8EEV - chains A and B of the 12 polymer chains in the assembly; structure by electron microscopy, 3.60 A resolution.

[Chain A]
Name: Coat protein
Source organism: Venezuelan equine encephalitis virus
UniProtKB: P05674 (POLS_EEVV8); residues -811 to 442 here correspond to UniProt positions 1-1254 (UniProt number = residue number + 812)
Chain sequence (1254 residues; each row starts with the number of its first residue; numbers below 1 keep their minus sign (Met-811 is residue -811)):
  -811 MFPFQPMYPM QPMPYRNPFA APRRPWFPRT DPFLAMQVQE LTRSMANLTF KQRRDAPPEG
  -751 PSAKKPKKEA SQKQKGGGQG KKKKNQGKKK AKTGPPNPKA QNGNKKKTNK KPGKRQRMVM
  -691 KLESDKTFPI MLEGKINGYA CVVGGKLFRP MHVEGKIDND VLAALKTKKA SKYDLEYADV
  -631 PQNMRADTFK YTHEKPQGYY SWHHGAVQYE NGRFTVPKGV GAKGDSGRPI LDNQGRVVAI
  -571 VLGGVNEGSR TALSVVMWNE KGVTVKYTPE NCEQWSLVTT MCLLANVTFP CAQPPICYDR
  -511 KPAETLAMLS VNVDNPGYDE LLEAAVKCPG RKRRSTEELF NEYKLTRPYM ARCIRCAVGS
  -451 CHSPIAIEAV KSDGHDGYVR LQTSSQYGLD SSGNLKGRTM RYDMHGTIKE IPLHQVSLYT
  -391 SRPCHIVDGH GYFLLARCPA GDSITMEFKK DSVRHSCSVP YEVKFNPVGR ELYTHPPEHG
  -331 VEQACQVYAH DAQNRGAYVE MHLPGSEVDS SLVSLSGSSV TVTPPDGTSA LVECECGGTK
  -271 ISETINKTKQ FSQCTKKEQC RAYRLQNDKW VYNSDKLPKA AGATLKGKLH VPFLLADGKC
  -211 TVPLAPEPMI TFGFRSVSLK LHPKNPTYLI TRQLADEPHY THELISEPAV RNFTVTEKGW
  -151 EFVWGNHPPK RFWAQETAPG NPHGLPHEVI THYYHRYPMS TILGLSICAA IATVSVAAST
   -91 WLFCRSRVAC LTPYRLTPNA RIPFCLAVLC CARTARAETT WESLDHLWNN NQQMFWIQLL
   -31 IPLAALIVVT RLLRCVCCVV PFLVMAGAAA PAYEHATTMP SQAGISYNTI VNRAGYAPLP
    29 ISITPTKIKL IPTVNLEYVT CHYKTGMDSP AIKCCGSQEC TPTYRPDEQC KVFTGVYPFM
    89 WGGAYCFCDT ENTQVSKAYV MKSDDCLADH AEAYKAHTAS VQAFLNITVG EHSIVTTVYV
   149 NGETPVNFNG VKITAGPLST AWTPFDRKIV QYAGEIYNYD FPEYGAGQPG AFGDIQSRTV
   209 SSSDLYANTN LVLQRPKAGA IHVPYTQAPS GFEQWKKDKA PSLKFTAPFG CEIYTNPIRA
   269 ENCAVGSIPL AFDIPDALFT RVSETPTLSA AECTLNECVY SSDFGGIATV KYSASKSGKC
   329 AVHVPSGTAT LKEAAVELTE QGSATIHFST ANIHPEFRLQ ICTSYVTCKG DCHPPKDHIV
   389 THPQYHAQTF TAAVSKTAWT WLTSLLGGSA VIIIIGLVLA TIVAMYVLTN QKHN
Unresolved in the structure: -811 to 0, 402-442
Curated features (UniProtKB/Swiss-Prot):
  - region: Met-811 to Phe-779 (Necessary for nucleocapsid assembly and virus assembly), Phe-779 to Lys-744 (Host transcription inhibition), Ala-721 to Thr-685 (Binding to the viral RNA), Pro-700 to Lys-686 (Ribosome-binding), Ser-536 to Val-525 (Functions as an uncleaved signal peptide for the precursor of protein E3/E2), Val84 to Thr101 (E1 fusion peptide loop)
  - motif: Leu-771 to Leu-764 (Supraphysiological nuclear export signal), Lys-748 to Lys-744 (Nuclear localization signal)
  - active site (Charge relay system): His-660, Asp-638, Ser-586
  - site: Tyr-612 (Involved in dimerization of the capsid protein), Asn-579 (Involved in dimerization of the capsid protein), Trp-537, Ser-536 (Cleavage), Arg-478, Ser-477 (Cleavage), Tyr-434 (Interaction with host receptor LDLRAD3), Val-385 (Interaction with host receptor LDLRAD3), Val-325 (Interaction with host receptor LDLRAD3), Ala-323 (Interaction with host receptor LDLRAD3), His-322 (Interaction with host receptor LDLRAD3), Ala-216 (Interaction with host receptor LDLRAD3), Ala-55, Glu-54 (Cleavage), Ala0, Tyr1 (Cleavage)
  - modified residue: Thr-719 (Phosphothreonine), Thr-704 (Phosphothreonine), Ser-688 (Phosphoserine), Thr-685 (Phosphothreonine)
  - lipidation (S-palmitoyl cysteine): Cys-82, Cys-62, Cys-61
  - glycosylation (N-linked (GlcNAc...) asparagine): Asn-526, Asn-266, Asn-160, Asn134
Cystine bridges: Cys49-Cys114, Cys62-Cys94, Cys63-Cys96, Cys68-Cys78, Cys259-Cys271, Cys301-Cys376, Cys306-Cys380, Cys328-Cys370

[Chain B]
Name: Coat protein
Source organism: Venezuelan equine encephalitis virus
UniProtKB: P05674 (POLS_EEVV8); residues -333 to 920 here correspond to UniProt positions 1-1254 (UniProt number = residue number + 334)
Chain sequence (1254 residues; row label = number of the first residue in the row; numbers below 1 keep their minus sign (Met-333 is residue -333)):
  -333 MFPFQPMYPM QPMPYRNPFA APRRPWFPRT DPFLAMQVQE LTRSMANLTF KQRRDAPPEG
  -273 PSAKKPKKEA SQKQKGGGQG KKKKNQGKKK AKTGPPNPKA QNGNKKKTNK KPGKRQRMVM
  -213 KLESDKTFPI MLEGKINGYA CVVGGKLFRP MHVEGKIDND VLAALKTKKA SKYDLEYADV
  -153 PQNMRADTFK YTHEKPQGYY SWHHGAVQYE NGRFTVPKGV GAKGDSGRPI LDNQGRVVAI
   -93 VLGGVNEGSR TALSVVMWNE KGVTVKYTPE NCEQWSLVTT MCLLANVTFP CAQPPICYDR
   -33 KPAETLAMLS VNVDNPGYDE LLEAAVKCPG RKRRSTEELF NEYKLTRPYM ARCIRCAVGS
    27 CHSPIAIEAV KSDGHDGYVR LQTSSQYGLD SSGNLKGRTM RYDMHGTIKE IPLHQVSLYT
    87 SRPCHIVDGH GYFLLARCPA GDSITMEFKK DSVRHSCSVP YEVKFNPVGR ELYTHPPEHG
   147 VEQACQVYAH DAQNRGAYVE MHLPGSEVDS SLVSLSGSSV TVTPPDGTSA LVECECGGTK
   207 ISETINKTKQ FSQCTKKEQC RAYRLQNDKW VYNSDKLPKA AGATLKGKLH VPFLLADGKC
   267 TVPLAPEPMI TFGFRSVSLK LHPKNPTYLI TRQLADEPHY THELISEPAV RNFTVTEKGW
   327 EFVWGNHPPK RFWAQETAPG NPHGLPHEVI THYYHRYPMS TILGLSICAA IATVSVAAST
   387 WLFCRSRVAC LTPYRLTPNA RIPFCLAVLC CARTARAETT WESLDHLWNN NQQMFWIQLL
   447 IPLAALIVVT RLLRCVCCVV PFLVMAGAAA PAYEHATTMP SQAGISYNTI VNRAGYAPLP
   507 ISITPTKIKL IPTVNLEYVT CHYKTGMDSP AIKCCGSQEC TPTYRPDEQC KVFTGVYPFM
   567 WGGAYCFCDT ENTQVSKAYV MKSDDCLADH AEAYKAHTAS VQAFLNITVG EHSIVTTVYV
   627 NGETPVNFNG VKITAGPLST AWTPFDRKIV QYAGEIYNYD FPEYGAGQPG AFGDIQSRTV
   687 SSSDLYANTN LVLQRPKAGA IHVPYTQAPS GFEQWKKDKA PSLKFTAPFG CEIYTNPIRA
   747 ENCAVGSIPL AFDIPDALFT RVSETPTLSA AECTLNECVY SSDFGGIATV KYSASKSGKC
   807 AVHVPSGTAT LKEAAVELTE QGSATIHFST ANIHPEFRLQ ICTSYVTCKG DCHPPKDHIV
   867 THPQYHAQTF TAAVSKTAWT WLTSLLGGSA VIIIIGLVLA TIVAMYVLTN QKHN
Unresolved in the structure: -333 to 6, 57-62, 171-233, 344-920
Curated features (UniProtKB/Swiss-Prot):
  - region: Met-333 to Phe-301 (Necessary for nucleocapsid assembly and virus assembly), Phe-301 to Lys-266 (Host transcription inhibition), Ala-243 to Thr-207 (Binding to the viral RNA), Pro-222 to Lys-208 (Ribosome-binding), Ser-58 to Val-47 (Functions as an uncleaved signal peptide for the precursor of protein E3/E2), Val562 to Thr579 (E1 fusion peptide loop)
  - motif: Leu-293 to Leu-286 (Supraphysiological nuclear export signal), Lys-270 to Lys-266 (Nuclear localization signal)
  - active site (Charge relay system): His-182, Asp-160, Ser-108
  - site: Tyr-134 (Involved in dimerization of the capsid protein), Asn-101 (Involved in dimerization of the capsid protein), Trp-59, Ser-58 (Cleavage), Arg0, Ser1 (Cleavage), Tyr44 (Interaction with host receptor LDLRAD3), Val93 (Interaction with host receptor LDLRAD3), Val153 (Interaction with host receptor LDLRAD3), Ala155 (Interaction with host receptor LDLRAD3), His156 (Interaction with host receptor LDLRAD3), Ala262 (Interaction with host receptor LDLRAD3), Ala423, Glu424 (Cleavage), Ala478, Tyr479 (Cleavage)
  - modified residue: Thr-241 (Phosphothreonine), Thr-226 (Phosphothreonine), Ser-210 (Phosphoserine), Thr-207 (Phosphothreonine)
  - lipidation (S-palmitoyl cysteine): Cys396, Cys416, Cys417
  - glycosylation (N-linked (GlcNAc...) asparagine): Asn-48, Asn212, Asn318, Asn612
Cystine bridges: Cys19-Cys123, Cys22-Cys27, Cys90-Cys104, Cys151-Cys266

[Interface between chain A and chain B]
Contacting residue pairs (69):
  His50(A) - Asp39(B)  salt bridge
  Lys52(A) - Val165(B)
  Met55(A) - Asp241(B)
  Ser57(A) - Asn239(B)  hydrogen bond
  Ser57(A) - Ser240(B)  hydrogen bond (side chain-backbone)
  Ser57(A) - Leu243(B)  hydrogen bond (side chain-backbone)
  Pro58(A) - Asp241(B)
  Pro58(A) - Leu243(B)
  Pro58(A) - Pro244(B)
  Pro58(A) - Lys245(B)  hydrogen bond (backbone-backbone)
  Ile60(A) - Pro244(B)  hydrophobic
  Asp112(A) - Ala163(B)
  Asp112(A) - Tyr164(B)
  Asp112(A) - Val257(B)
  Asp113(A) - Tyr154(B)
  Asp113(A) - Leu260(B)
  Asp113(A) - Leu261(B)  hydrogen bond (side chain-backbone)
  Ala116(A) - Gln152(B)  hydrogen bond (backbone-side chain)
  Ala116(A) - Leu261(B)
  Asp117(A) - Gln152(B)
  Asp117(A) - Leu261(B)
  Ala228(A) - Arg18(B)
  Ala228(A) - His28(B)
  Ile229(A) - Lys242(B)
  Ile229(A) - Pro244(B)
  His230(A) - Arg18(B)
  His230(A) - Asp241(B)
  Val231(A) - Asp241(B)
  Glu241(A) - Asp39(B)
  Pro249(A) - His308(B)
  Lys252(A) - Arg298(B)
  Phe253(A) - Ile296(B)  hydrophobic
  Phe253(A) - Tyr306(B)
  Thr254(A) - Pro304(B)
  Thr254(A) - Tyr306(B)
  Ala255(A) - Arg298(B)
  Pro256(A) - Ala301(B)
  Pro256(A) - Asp302(B)
  Phe257(A) - Leu300(B)
  Phe257(A) - Ala301(B)  hydrogen bond (backbone-backbone)
  Phe257(A) - Asp302(B)
  Gly258(A) - Leu300(B)
  Cys259(A) - Arg298(B)
  Tyr308(A) - Glu342(B)
  Ser309(A) - Gln341(B)
  Ser310(A) - Gln341(B)  hydrogen bond
  Pro383(A) - Glu342(B)
  Asp385(A) - Gln341(B)  hydrogen bond (backbone-side chain)
  His386(A) - Gly279(B)
  His386(A) - Phe280(B)
  His386(A) - Ala340(B)
  His386(A) - Gln341(B)
  His386(A) - Thr343(B)
  Ile387(A) - Phe278(B)  hydrophobic
  Ile387(A) - Gly279(B)
  Ile387(A) - Ser282(B)
  Ile387(A) - Val283(B)  hydrophobic
  Ile387(A) - Phe338(B)  hydrophobic
  Ile387(A) - Trp339(B)
  Val388(A) - Phe338(B)
  Val388(A) - Trp339(B)  hydrogen bond (backbone-backbone)
  Val388(A) - Gln341(B)
  Thr389(A) - Arg337(B)
  Thr389(A) - Phe338(B)
  Thr389(A) - Trp339(B)
  His390(A) - Trp339(B)  hydrogen bond (backbone-side chain)
  Pro391(A) - Trp339(B)
  Gln392(A) - Glu323(B)  hydrogen bond (side chain-backbone)
  Gln392(A) - Trp339(B)
Interface residues without a listed pair, chain A (40 interface residues in all): Tyr51, Leu115, Gly227, Glu260
Interface residues without a listed pair, chain B (47 interface residues in all): Lys37, Arg46, Lys130, Arg136, Arg161, Gln299, Glu303, Val329

[In short]
40 residues of chain A face 47 of chain B across their interface, with 12 hydrogen bonds and 1 salt bridge.
Among the polar pairs are His50(A)-Asp39(B), Ser57(A)-Asn239(B) and Ser57(A)-Ser240(B). UniProt lists 3
active-site residues on chain A; 3 active-site residues on chain B.
Both chains are Coat protein (Venezuelan equine encephalitis virus). Entry 8EEV (Venezuelan equine
encephalitis virus-like particle in complex with Fab SKT-20) was determined by electron microscopy, deposited
together with 8DEE, 8DEF, 8DEQ, 8DUL, 8DUN, 8DWO and 8EEU.
